PDB entry 8C0P | X-ray diffraction, 1.97 A resolution | chain A

[Chain A]
Protein: Regulatory protein BlaR1
Source organism: Staphylococcus aureus
UniProtKB: P18357 (BLAR_STAAU); numbering as in UniProt (aligned over 332-585)
Sequence (254 residues; row label = number of the first residue in the row):
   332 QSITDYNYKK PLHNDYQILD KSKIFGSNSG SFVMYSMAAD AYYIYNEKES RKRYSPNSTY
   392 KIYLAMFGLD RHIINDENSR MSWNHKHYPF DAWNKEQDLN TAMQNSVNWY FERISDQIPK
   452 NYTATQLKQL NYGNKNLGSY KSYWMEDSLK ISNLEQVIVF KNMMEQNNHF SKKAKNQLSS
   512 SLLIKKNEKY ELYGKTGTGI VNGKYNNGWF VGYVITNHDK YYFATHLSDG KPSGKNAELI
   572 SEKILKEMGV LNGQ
Unresolved in the structure: 332, 585
Glycans and other covalent adducts: compound SZI linked to Ser389
Differences from the reference sequence: engineered mutation Ala369 (Lys in P18357), Ala370 (Lys in P18357), Ala372 (Lys in P18357)
Residues lining bound ligands: SZI ([1-[[2,4-bis(trifluoromethyl)phenyl]methyl]benzimidazol-2-yl]sulfanylmethyl-$L3-oxidanyl-bis(oxidanyl)boron): Asn388, Lys392, Phe421, Trp424, Asn436, Ser437, Asn439, Met476, Lys526, Thr527, Gly528, Thr529, Ile531, Tyr536

[In short]
Covalently linked compound SZI: at Ser389.
Chain A is Regulatory protein BlaR1 (Staphylococcus aureus); the structure, Crystal structure of S. aureus
BlaR1 sensor domain in complex with a boronate inhibitor, was determined by X-ray diffraction (same
publication as 8CF3 and 8C0S).
